PDB entry 4D0B | X-ray diffraction, 2.80 A resolution | chains A and C of the 3 polymer chains in the assembly

[Chain A]
Molecule: MHC class I antigen
Source organism: Gallus gallus
Notes: fragment: extracellular domains, residues 1-270
UniProtKB: E9LUH6 (E9LUH6_CHICK); residue numbers follow UniProt; this construct covers 1-270
Amino-acid sequence (329 residues; row label = number of the first residue in the row; numbers below 1 keep their minus sign (Met-20 is residue -20)):
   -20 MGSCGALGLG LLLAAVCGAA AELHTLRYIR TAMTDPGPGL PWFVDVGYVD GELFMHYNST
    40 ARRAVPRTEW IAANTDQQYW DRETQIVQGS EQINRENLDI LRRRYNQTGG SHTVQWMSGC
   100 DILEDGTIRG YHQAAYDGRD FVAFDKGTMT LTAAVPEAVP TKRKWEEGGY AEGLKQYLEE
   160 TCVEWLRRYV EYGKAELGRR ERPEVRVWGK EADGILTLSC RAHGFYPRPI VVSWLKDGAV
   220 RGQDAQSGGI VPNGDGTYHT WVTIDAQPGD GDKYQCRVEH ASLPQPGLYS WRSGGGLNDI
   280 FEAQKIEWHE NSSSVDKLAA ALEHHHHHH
Disordered / not traced: -20 to 0, 278-308
Sequence notes: expression tag (-20 to 0, 271-308)
Cystine bridges: Cys99-Cys161, Cys199-Cys255
What the authors report for this chain:
  - contacts within the chain: Arg9-Asp24

[Chain C]
Molecule: Peptide
Amino-acid sequence (10 residues; numbered 1 to 10; the number before each row is that of its first residue):
     1 TAGQEDYDRL

[Interface between chain A and chain C]
Pairs across the interface - 39 pairs, chain A then chain C:
  Tyr7(A) with Thr1(C), hydrogen bond (side chain-backbone)
  Arg9(A) with Asp8(C)
  Glu62(A) with Ala2(C)
  Ile65(A) with Ala2(C), hydrophobic; Gly3(C); Glu5(C)
  Gly68(A) with Glu5(C)
  Ser69(A) with Glu5(C)
  Ile72(A) with Glu5(C); Asp8(C); Arg9(C)
  Asn73(A) with Asp8(C), hydrogen bond
  Glu75(A) with Arg9(C), salt bridge
  Asn76(A) with Asp8(C), hydrogen bond (side chain-backbone); Arg9(C); Leu10(C), hydrogen bond (side chain-backbone)
  Ile79(A) with Leu10(C)
  Leu80(A) with Leu10(C), hydrophobic
  Arg83(A) with Leu10(C), hydrogen bond (side chain-backbone)
  Trp95(A) with Tyr7(C); Asp8(C); Leu10(C), hydrophobic
  His111(A) with Tyr7(C), hydrogen bond (side chain-backbone)
  Phe120(A) with Leu10(C), hydrophobic
  Val121(A) with Leu10(C), hydrophobic
  Thr140(A) with Leu10(C), hydrogen bond (side chain-backbone)
  Lys143(A) with Leu10(C)
  Trp144(A) with Tyr7(C); Arg9(C), hydrogen bond (side chain-backbone)
  Tyr149(A) with Asp6(C); Tyr7(C); Arg9(C)
  Gly152(A) with Tyr7(C), hydrogen bond (backbone-side chain)
  Leu153(A) with Tyr7(C)
  Tyr156(A) with Thr1(C), hydrogen bond (side chain-backbone); Ala2(C); Gly3(C)
  Trp164(A) with Thr1(C)
  Tyr168(A) with Thr1(C), hydrogen bond
Also at the interface, not in a pair above, chain A (27 interface residues in all): Tyr58
The authors on this interface:
  - specific contacts: Arg9(A)-Asp8(C)

[In short]
The interface between chain A and chain C involves 27 residues on one side and 9 on the other, with 11
hydrogen bonds and 1 salt bridge. Polar pairs include Glu75(A)-Arg9(C), Tyr7(A)-Thr1(C) and Asn73(A)-Asp8(C).
The paper describes a contact between Arg9(A) and Asp8(C). From the paper: contacts within the chain involving
Arg9(A) and Asp24(A).
Here chain A is MHC class I antigen (Gallus gallus) and chain C is Peptide. Entry 4D0B (Complex of a B21
chicken MHC class I molecule and a 10MER chicken peptide) was determined by X-ray diffraction, deposited
together with 2YEZ, 4CVX, 4CVZ, 4CW1, 4D0C and 4D0D.
